3KLL - chain A; structure by X-ray diffraction, 2.00 A resolution.

== Chain A ==
Molecule: Glucansucrase
From: Lactobacillus reuteri
Notes: EC 2.4.1.5; fragment: N-terminally truncated GTF180
UniProtKB: Q5SBN3 (Q5SBN3_LACRE); residues 742-1772 here = UniProt positions 742-1772
Sequence (1039 residues; row label = number of the first residue in the row):
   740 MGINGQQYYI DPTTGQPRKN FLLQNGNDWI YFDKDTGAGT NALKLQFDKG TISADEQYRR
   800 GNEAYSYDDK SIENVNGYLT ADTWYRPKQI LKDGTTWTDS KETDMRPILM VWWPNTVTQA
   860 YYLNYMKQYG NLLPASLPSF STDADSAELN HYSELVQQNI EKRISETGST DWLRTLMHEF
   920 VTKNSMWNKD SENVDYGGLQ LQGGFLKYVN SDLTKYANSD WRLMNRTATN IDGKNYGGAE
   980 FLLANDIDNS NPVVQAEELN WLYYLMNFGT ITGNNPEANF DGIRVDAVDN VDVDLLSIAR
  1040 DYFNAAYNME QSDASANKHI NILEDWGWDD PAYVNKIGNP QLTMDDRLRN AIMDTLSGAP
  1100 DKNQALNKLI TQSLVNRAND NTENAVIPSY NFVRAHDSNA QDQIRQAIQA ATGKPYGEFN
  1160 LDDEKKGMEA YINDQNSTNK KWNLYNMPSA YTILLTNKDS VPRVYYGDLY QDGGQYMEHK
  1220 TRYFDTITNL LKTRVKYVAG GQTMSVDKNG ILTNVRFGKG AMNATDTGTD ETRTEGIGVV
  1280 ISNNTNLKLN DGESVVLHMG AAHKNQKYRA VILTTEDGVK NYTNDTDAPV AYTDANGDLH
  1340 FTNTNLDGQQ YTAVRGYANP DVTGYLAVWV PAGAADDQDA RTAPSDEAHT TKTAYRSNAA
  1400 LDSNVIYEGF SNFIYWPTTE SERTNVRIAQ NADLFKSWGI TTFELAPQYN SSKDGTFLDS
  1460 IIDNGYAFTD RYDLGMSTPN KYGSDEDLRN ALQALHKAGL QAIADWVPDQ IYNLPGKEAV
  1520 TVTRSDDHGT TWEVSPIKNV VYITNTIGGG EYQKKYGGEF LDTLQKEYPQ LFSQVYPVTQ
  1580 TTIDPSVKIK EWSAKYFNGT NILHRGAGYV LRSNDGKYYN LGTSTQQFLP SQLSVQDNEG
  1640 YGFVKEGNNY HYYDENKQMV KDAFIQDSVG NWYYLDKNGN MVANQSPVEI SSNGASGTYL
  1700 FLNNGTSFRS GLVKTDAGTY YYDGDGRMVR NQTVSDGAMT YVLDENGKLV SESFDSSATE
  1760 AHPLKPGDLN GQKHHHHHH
Not modelled in the structure: 740-745, 1753-1778
Modified residues: Mse-740 (selenomethionine); Mse-844, Mse-849, Mse-865, Mse-916, Mse-925, Mse-963, Mse-1005, Mse-1048, Mse-1083, Mse-1092, Mse-1167, Mse-1186, Mse-1216, Mse-1243, Mse-1261, Mse-1298, Mse-1475, Mse-1658, Mse-1680, Mse-1727, Mse-1738 (selenomethionine; parent Met)
Sequence notes: expression tag (740-741, 1773-1778)
Ion coordination: Ca2+: Glu-979, Asp-985, Asn-1029, Asp-1508
From the paper describing this entry:
  - binding site for alpha-D-glucopyranose: Leu-938, Leu-981, Glu-1063, Trp-1065
  - mutagenesis - D1025N: abolished catalytic activity
  - mutagenesis - D1136N: decreased catalytic activity

== In short ==
The Ca2+ site is built by Glu-979, Asp-985, Asn-1029 and Asp-1508. The paper reports a binding site for
alpha-D-glucopyranose at Leu-938, Leu-981 and Glu-1063 among others; D1025N abolishes catalytic activity.
Chain A is Glucansucrase (Lactobacillus reuteri); the structure, Crystal structure of Lactobacillus reuteri
N-terminally truncated glucansucrase GTF180-maltose complex, was determined by X-ray diffraction (same
publication as 3KLK and 3HZ3).
